1VB4 - chain A; structure by X-ray diffraction, 3.30 A resolution.

[Chain A]
Molecule: coat protein
From: Sesbania mosaic virus
UniProtKB: Q9EB06 (Q9EB06_9VIRU); numbering as in UniProt (aligned over 37-268)
Amino-acid sequence (232 residues; numbered 37 to 268; the number before each row is that of its first residue):
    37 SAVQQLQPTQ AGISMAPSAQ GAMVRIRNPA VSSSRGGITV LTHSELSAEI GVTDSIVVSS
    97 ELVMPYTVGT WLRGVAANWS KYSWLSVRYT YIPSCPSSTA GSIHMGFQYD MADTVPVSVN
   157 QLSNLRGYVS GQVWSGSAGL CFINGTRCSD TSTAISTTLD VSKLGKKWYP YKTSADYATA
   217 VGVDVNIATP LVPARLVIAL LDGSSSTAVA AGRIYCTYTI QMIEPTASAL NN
Unresolved in the structure: 37-72
Bound ions: Ca2+: Tyr207, Asn267, Asn268

[Overview]
Tyr207, Asn267 and Asn268 form the Ca2+ site.
Chain A is coat protein (Sesbania mosaic virus); the structure, T=1 capsid structure of Sesbania mosaic virus
coat protein deletion mutant CP-N(delta)36, was determined by X-ray diffraction, deposited together with 1VAK
and 1VB2.
